PDB entry 6KW4 | electron microscopy, 7.55 A resolution (low resolution: residue-level contacts below are approximate; hydrogen-bond / salt-bridge calls are withheld) | chains S and U of the 28 polymer chains in the assembly

Chain S:
Name: Histone H2A
Organism: Xenopus laevis
UniProtKB: Q6AZJ8 (Q6AZJ8_XENLA); residues 0-129 here correspond to UniProt positions 1-130 (UniProt number = residue number + 1)
Amino-acid sequence (130 residues; each row starts with the number of its first residue; numbering starts at 0):
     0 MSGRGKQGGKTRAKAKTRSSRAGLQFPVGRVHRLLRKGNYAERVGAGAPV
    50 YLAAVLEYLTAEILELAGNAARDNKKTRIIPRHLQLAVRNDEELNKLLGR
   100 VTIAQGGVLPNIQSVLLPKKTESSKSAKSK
Not modelled in the structure: 0-11, 119-129

Chain U:
Molecule: DNA 167
Sequence (167 nucleotides; numbered 1 to 167; the number before each row is that of its first residue):
     1 GATGAGAATCCCGGTGCCGAGGCCGCTCAATTGGTCGTAGACAGCTCTAG
    51 CACCGCTTAAACGCACGTACGCGCTGTCCCCCGCGTTTTAACCGCCAAGG
   101 GGATTACTCCCTAGTCTCCAGGCACGTGTCAGATATATACATCCTGAAGC
   151 TTGTCGAGAAGTACTAG
Not modelled in the structure: 1, 158-167

Interface between chain S and chain U:
Residue-residue contacts - 19 pairs, chain S then chain U:
  Ala12(S) - DT31(U)
  Ala12(S) - DT32(U)
  Lys13(S) - DT31(U)
  Lys13(S) - DT32(U)
  Ala14(S) - DA30(U)
  Ala14(S) - DT31(U)
  Lys15(S) - DT31(U)
  Lys15(S) - DT32(U)
  Thr16(S) - DT31(U)
  Arg17(S) - DT31(U)
  Arg20(S) - DT32(U)
  Gly28(S) - DA30(U)
  Gly28(S) - DT31(U)
  Arg29(S) - DA30(U)
  Glu41(S) - DA39(U)
  Arg42(S) - DG37(U)
  Arg42(S) - DT38(U)
  Arg42(S) - DA39(U)
  Arg77(S) - DA20(U)
Also at the interface, not in a pair above, chain S (13 interface residues in all): Arg32

Summary:
The interface between chain S and chain U involves 13 residues on one side and 7 on the other.
Here chain S is Histone H2A (Xenopus laevis) and chain U is DNA 167. Entry 6KW4 (The ClassB RSC-Nucleosome
Complex) was determined by electron microscopy, deposited together with 6K15 and 6KW3.
